PDB entry 8Q05 | electron microscopy, 2.77 A resolution | chains P and D of the 17 polymer chains in the assembly

[Chain P (and D)]
Protein: Ribulose bisphosphate carboxylase small subunit, chloroplastic
Source organism: Chlorella sorokiniana
Notes: chain D of this document is another copy of the same molecule, construct and numbering; everything in this record applies to it too
Reference sequence: A0A2P6U2H5 (A0A2P6U2H5_CHLSO); residues -42 to 140 here correspond to UniProt positions 602-784 (UniProt number = residue number + 644)
Amino-acid sequence (183 residues; each row starts with the number of its first residue; numbers below 1 keep their minus sign (Met-42 is residue -42)):
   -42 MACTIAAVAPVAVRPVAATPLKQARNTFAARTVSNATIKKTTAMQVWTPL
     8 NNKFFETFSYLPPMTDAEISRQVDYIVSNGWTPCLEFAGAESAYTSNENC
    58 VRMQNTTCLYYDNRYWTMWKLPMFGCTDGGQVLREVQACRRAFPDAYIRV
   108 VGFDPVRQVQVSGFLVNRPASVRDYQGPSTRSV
Disordered / not traced: -42 to 1, 77-82
Differences from the reference sequence: conflict Ala-25 (Gly619 in A0A2P6U2H5), Thr-24 (Ala620 in A0A2P6U2H5), Ser35 (Gly679 in A0A2P6U2H5), Leu90 (Ile734 in A0A2P6U2H5), Ala127 (Ser771 in A0A2P6U2H5)

[Interface between chain P and chain D]
Contacting residue pairs (18):
  Val3(P) with Met75(D); Trp76(D)
  Thr5(P) with Phe100(D)
  Pro6(P) with Phe44(D), hydrophobic
  Leu7(P) with Glu48(D); Phe100(D), hydrophobic
  Asn54(P) with Asn56(D); Arg59(D), hydrogen bond
  Cys57(P) with Val58(D); Arg59(D), hydrogen bond
  Val58(P) with Val58(D)
  Gln61(P) with Gln61(D)
  Asn62(P) with Gln61(D)
  Thr63(P) with Gln61(D)
  Thr64(P) with Arg59(D), hydrogen bond (backbone-side chain)
  Tyr67(P) with Arg59(D), hydrogen bond (backbone-side chain)
  Tyr68(P) with Arg59(D)
  Val140(P) with Ala99(D), hydrophobic
Interface residues without a listed pair, chain P (15 interface residues in all): Met60
Interface residues without a listed pair, chain D (11 interface residues in all): Thr74

[Summary]
15 residues of chain P and 11 residues of chain D are in contact; the contacts include 4 hydrogen bonds. Among
the polar pairs are Asn54(P)-Arg59(D), Cys57(P)-Arg59(D) and Thr64(P)-Arg59(D).
Chain P and chain D are both Ribulose bisphosphate carboxylase small subunit, chloroplastic (Chlorella
sorokiniana); the structure, Chlorella sorokiniana Rubisco with CsLinker (alpha3-alpha4) bound: D4 symmetry
expanded, was determined by electron microscopy (same publication as 8Q04).
